Entry 7A5M (X-ray diffraction, 0.78 A resolution); this record covers chains A and C of the 3 polymer chains in the assembly.

== Chain A ==
Protein: Protein enabled homolog
Source organism: Homo sapiens
Reference sequence: Q8N8S7 (ENAH_HUMAN); residue numbers follow UniProt; this construct covers 1-111
Amino-acid sequence (113 residues; row label = number of the first residue in the row; numbers below 1 keep their minus sign (Gly-1 is residue -1)):
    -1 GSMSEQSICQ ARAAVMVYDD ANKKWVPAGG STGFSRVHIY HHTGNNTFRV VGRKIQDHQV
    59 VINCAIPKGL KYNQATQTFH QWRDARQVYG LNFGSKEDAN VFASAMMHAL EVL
Unresolved in the structure: -1
Differences from the reference sequence: expression tag (-1 to 0)

== Chain C ==
Protein: Ac-[2-Cl-F]-[ProM-2]-[ProM-17]-OMe
Amino-acid sequence (4 residues; each row starts with the number of its first residue):
     1 XXXX
Modified / non-standard residues: ACE (acetyl group) at position 1, 2L5 (2-chloro-L-phenylalanine) at position 2, 2L6 ((3S,6R,8aS)-5-oxo-1,2,3,8a-tetrahydrospiro[indolizine-6,2'-pyrrolidine]-3-carboxylic acid) at position 3, JQ0 (methyl 2-[(3AR,6R,8AS)-6-(2-methylpropyl)-8-oxidanylidene-1,2,3,3A,6,8A-hexahydropyrrolo[2,3-c]azepin-7-yl]ethanoate) at position 4

== Chain A / chain C interface ==
Residue-residue contacts - 23 pairs, chain A then chain C:
  Ser0(A) - 2L6_3(C)
  Ser0(A) - JQ0_4(C)
  Met1(A) - 2L5_2(C)
  Met1(A) - 2L6_3(C)
  Met1(A) - JQ0_4(C)
  Glu3(A) - 2L5_2(C)
  Glu3(A) - 2L6_3(C)
  Glu3(A) - JQ0_4(C)
  Gln4(A) - 2L5_2(C)
  Ser5(A) - 2L5_2(C)
  His36(A) - ACE_1(C)
  Tyr38(A) - ACE_1(C)  hydrogen bond (side chain-backbone)
  Tyr38(A) - 2L5_2(C)
  Tyr38(A) - 2L6_3(C)
  Tyr38(A) - JQ0_4(C)
  Arg47(A) - 2L5_2(C)  hydrogen bond (side chain-backbone)
  Arg47(A) - 2L6_3(C)
  Arg47(A) - JQ0_4(C)
  Val49(A) - 2L6_3(C)
  Val49(A) - JQ0_4(C)
  Arg51(A) - JQ0_4(C)
  Val58(A) - JQ0_4(C)
  Asn61(A) - JQ0_4(C)

== Summary ==
Chain A and chain C form an interface of 12 and 4 residues respectively, with 2 hydrogen bonds. Polar pairs
include Tyr38(A)-ACE_1(C) and Arg47(A)-2L5_2(C).
Chain A is Protein enabled homolog (Homo sapiens) and chain C is Ac-[2-Cl-F]-[ProM-2]-[ProM-17]-OMe; the
structure, ENAH EVH1 in complex with Ac-[2-Cl-F]-[ProM-2]-[ProM-17]-OMe, was determined by X-ray diffraction
together with 5N91, 5N9C, 5N9P, 5NC2, 5NC7, 5ND0, 6XVT and 6XXR from the same study.
